PDB entry 8VYQ | electron microscopy, 4.43 A resolution (low resolution: residue-level contacts below are approximate; hydrogen-bond / salt-bridge calls are withheld) | chains A and B of the 3 polymer chains in the assembly

# Chain A (and B)
Name: 14-3-3 protein zeta/delta
Source organism: Homo sapiens
Notes: chain B of this document is another copy of the same molecule, construct and numbering; everything in this record applies to it too
UniProt: P63104 (1433Z_HUMAN); numbering as in UniProt (aligned over 1-245)
Amino-acid sequence (245 residues; each row starts with the number of its first residue):
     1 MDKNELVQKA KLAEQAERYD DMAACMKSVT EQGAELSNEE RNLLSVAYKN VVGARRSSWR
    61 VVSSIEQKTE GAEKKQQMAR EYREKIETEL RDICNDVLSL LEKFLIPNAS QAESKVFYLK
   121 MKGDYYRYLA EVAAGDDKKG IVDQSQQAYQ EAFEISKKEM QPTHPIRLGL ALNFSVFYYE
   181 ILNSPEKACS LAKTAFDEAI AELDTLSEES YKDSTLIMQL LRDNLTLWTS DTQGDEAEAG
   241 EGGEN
Disordered / not traced: 1, 231-245 (chain B: 1, 71-72, 109-110, 231-245)

# How chain A and chain B interact
Contacting residue pairs (2; chain A residue first):
  A16(A) - S58(B)
  S58(A) - A16(B)
Interface residues without a listed pair, chain A (4 interface residues in all): Q15, V61
Interface residues without a listed pair, chain B (4 interface residues in all): Q15, V61

# Overview
Chain A and chain B each contribute 4 residues to their interface.
Chain A and chain B are both 14-3-3 protein zeta/delta (Homo sapiens); the structure, Cryo-EM Structure of the
BRAF V600K monomer, was determined by electron microscopy together with 8VYO, 8VYP, 8VYR, 8VYS and 8VYU from
the same study.
